6PNS - chains A and B of the 11 polymer chains in the assembly; structure by electron microscopy, 3.70 A resolution.

[Chain A]
Molecule: RNA-directed RNA polymerase
From: Bluetongue virus 1
Notes: EC 2.7.7.48
UniProtKB: W0G557 (W0G557_9REOV); residue numbers follow UniProt; this construct covers 1-1302
Chain sequence (1302 residues; row label = number of the first residue in the row):
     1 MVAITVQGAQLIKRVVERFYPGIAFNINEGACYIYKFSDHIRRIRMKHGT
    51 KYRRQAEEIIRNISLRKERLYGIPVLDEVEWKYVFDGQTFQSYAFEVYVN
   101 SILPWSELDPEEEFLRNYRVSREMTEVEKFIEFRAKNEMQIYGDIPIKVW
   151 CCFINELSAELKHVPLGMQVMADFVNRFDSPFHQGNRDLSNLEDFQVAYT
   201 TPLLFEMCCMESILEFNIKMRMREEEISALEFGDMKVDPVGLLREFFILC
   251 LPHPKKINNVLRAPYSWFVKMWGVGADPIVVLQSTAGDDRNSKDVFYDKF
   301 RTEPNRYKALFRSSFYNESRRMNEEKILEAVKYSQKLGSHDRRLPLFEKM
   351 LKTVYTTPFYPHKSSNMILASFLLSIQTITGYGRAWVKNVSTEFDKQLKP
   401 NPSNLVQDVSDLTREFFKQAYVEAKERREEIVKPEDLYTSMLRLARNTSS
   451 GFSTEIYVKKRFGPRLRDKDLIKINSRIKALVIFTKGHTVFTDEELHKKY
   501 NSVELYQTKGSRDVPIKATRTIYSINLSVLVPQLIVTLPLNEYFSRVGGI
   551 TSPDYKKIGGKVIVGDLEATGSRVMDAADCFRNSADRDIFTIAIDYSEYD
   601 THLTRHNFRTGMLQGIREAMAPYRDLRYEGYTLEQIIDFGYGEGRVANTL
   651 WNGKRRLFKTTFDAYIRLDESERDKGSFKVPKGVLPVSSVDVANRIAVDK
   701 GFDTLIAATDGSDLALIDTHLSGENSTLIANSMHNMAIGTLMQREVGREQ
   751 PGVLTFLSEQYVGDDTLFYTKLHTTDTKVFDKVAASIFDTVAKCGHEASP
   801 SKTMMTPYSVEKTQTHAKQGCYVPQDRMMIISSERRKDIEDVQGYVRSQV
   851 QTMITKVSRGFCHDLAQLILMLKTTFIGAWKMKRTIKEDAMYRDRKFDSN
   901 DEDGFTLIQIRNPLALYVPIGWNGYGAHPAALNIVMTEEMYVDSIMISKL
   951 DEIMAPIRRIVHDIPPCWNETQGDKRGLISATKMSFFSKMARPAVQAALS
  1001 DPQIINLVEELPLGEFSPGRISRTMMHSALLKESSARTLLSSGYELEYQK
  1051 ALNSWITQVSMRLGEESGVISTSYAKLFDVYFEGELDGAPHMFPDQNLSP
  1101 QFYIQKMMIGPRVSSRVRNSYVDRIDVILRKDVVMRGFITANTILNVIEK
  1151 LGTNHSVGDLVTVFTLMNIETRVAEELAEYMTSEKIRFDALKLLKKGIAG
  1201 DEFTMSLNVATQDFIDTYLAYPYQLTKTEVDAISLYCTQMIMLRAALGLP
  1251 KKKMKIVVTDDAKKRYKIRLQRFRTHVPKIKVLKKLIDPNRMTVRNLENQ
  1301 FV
Not modelled in the structure: 1, 465-470, 566-569

[Chain B]
Molecule: Inner core structural protein VP3
From: Bluetongue virus 1
UniProtKB: Q1AE73 (Q1AE73_9REOV); residue numbers follow UniProt; this construct covers 1-901
Chain sequence (901 residues; each row starts with the number of its first residue):
     1 MAAQNEQRPERIKTTPYLEGDVLSSDSGPLLSVFALQEIMQKVRQVQADY
    51 MTATREVDFTVPDVQKILDDIKALAAEQVYKIVKVPSISFRHIVMQSRDR
   101 VLRVDTYYEEMSQVGDVITEDEPEKFYSTIIKKVRFIRGKGSFILHDIPT
   151 RDHRGMEVAEPEVLGVEFKNVLPVLTAEHRAMIQNALDGSIIENGNVATR
   201 DVDVFIGACSEPVYRIYNRLQGYIEAVQLQELRNSIGWLERLGHRKRITY
   251 SQEVLTDFRRQDTIWVLALQLPVNPQVVWDVPRSSIANLIMNIATCLPTG
   301 EYIAPNPRISSITLTQRITTTGPFAILTGSTPTAQQLNDVRKIYLALMFP
   351 GQIILDLKIDPGERMDPAVRMVAGVVGHLLFTAGGRFTNLTQNMARQLDI
   401 ALNDYLLYMYNTRVQVNYGPTGEPLDFQIGRNQYDCNVFRADFATGTGYN
   451 GWATIDVEYREPAPYVHAQRYIRYCGIDSRELINPTTYGIGMTYHCYNEM
   501 LRMLVAAGKDSEAAYFRSMLPFHMVRFARINQIINEDLHSVFSLPDDMFN
   551 ALLPDLIAGAHQNADPVVLDVSWISLWFAFNRSFEPTHRNEMLEVAPLIE
   601 SVYASELSVMKVDMRHLSLMQRRFPDVLIQARPSHFWKAVLNDSPEAVKA
   651 VMNLSHSHNFINIRDMMRWVMLPSLQPSLKLALEEEAWAAANDFEDLMLT
   701 DQVYMHRDMLPEPRLDDIERFRQEGFYYTNMLEAPPEIDRVVQYTYEIAR
   751 LQANMGQFRAALRRIMDDDDWVRFGGVLRTVRVKFYDARPPDDVLQGLPF
   801 SYDTNERGGLAYATIKYATETTIFYLIYNVEFSNTPDSLVLINPTYTMTK
   851 VFINKRIVERVRVGQILAVLNRRFVAYKGKMRIMDITQSLKMGTKLAAPT
   901 V
Not modelled in the structure: 1-28
From the paper describing this entry:
  - conformationally variable residues (helix shift): Phe-34 to Met-51

[Interface between chain A and chain B]
Contacting residue pairs (30):
  Ile-945(A) with Met-40(B); Arg-44(B), hydrogen bond (backbone-side chain)
  Met-946(A) with Val-43(B), hydrophobic; Arg-44(B); Gln-47(B)
  Ser-948(A) with Arg-44(B)
  Gln-1058(A) with Leu-36(B)
  Val-1059(A) with Ala-35(B)
  Ser-1060(A) with Val-33(B)
  Met-1061(A) with Ser-32(B); Val-33(B), hydrogen bond (backbone-backbone)
  Arg-1062(A) with Leu-31(B)
  Leu-1063(A) with Leu-30(B); Leu-31(B)
  Tyr-1081(A) with Tyr-50(B), hydrogen bond
  Tyr-1223(A) with Thr-315(B); Ala-325(B), hydrogen bond (side chain-backbone); Thr-328(B)
  Val-1257(A) with Thr-331(B)
  Val-1258(A) with Ser-330(B); Thr-331(B), hydrogen bond (backbone-backbone)
  Thr-1259(A) with Thr-331(B)
  Asp-1260(A) with Ile-574(B)
  Arg-1265(A) with Ser-330(B)
  Gln-1271(A) with Leu-30(B)
  Arg-1274(A) with Pro-29(B), hydrogen bond (side chain-backbone)
  Met-1292(A) with Thr-319(B)
  Asn-1296(A) with Ile-318(B)
  Asn-1299(A) with Thr-321(B), hydrogen bond
  Val-1302(A) with Ile-326(B)
Also at the interface, not in a pair above, chain A (29 interface residues in all): Ile-947, Asp-951, Glu-1065, Glu-1083, Asp-1216, Ile-1256, Lys-1279
Also at the interface, not in a pair above, chain B (26 interface residues in all): Phe-34, Thr-54, Arg-308, Leu-327
From the paper, about this interface:
  - interface residues, chain B: Leu-36(B), Val-43(B)

[In short]
Chain A and chain B form an interface of 29 and 26 residues respectively; the contacts include 7 hydrogen
bonds. Polar pairs include Ile-945(A)/Arg-44(B), Tyr-1081(A)/Tyr-50(B) and Tyr-1223(A)/Ala-325(B). From the
paper: interface residues Leu-36(B) and Val-43(B); conformational variability at Phe-34(B).
Here chain A is RNA-directed RNA polymerase and chain B is Inner core structural protein VP3, both from
Bluetongue virus 1. Entry 6PNS (In situ structure of BTV RNA-dependent RNA polymerase in BTV virion) was
determined by electron microscopy (same publication as 6PO2).
